Entry 5MPX (X-ray diffraction, 1.94 A resolution); this record covers chains A and B of the 4 polymer chains in the assembly.

== Chain A (and B) ==
Protein: Multiple organellar RNA editing factor 1, mitochondrial
Organism: Arabidopsis thaliana
Notes: chain B of this document is another copy of the same molecule, construct and numbering; everything in this record applies to it too
UniProt: O49429 (MORF1_ARATH); residue numbers follow UniProt; this construct covers 79-190
Sequence (115 residues; numbered 76 to 190; the number before each row is that of its first residue):
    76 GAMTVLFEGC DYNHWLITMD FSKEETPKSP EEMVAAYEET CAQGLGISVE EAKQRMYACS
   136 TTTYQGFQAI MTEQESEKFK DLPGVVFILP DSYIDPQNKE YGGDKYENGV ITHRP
Sequence notes: expression tag (76-78)
What the authors report for this chain:
  - self-association interface (contacts with another copy of this molecule); pairs are residue here / residue on that copy: Leu164-Leu164, Asn183-Glu106 (hydrogen bond), Val161, Phe162, Val185, Ile186
  - mutagenesis - P165S: decreased binding to MORF3 (citing earlier work)
  - mutagenesis - P165S: unchanged binding to MORF1 homomer (citing earlier work)
  - mutagenesis - F162A, F162E, L164A, L164E: decreased binding to wild type MORF1
  - mutagenesis - C85S: unchanged binding to wild type MORF1

== Interface between chain A and chain B ==
Pairs across the interface (15; chain A residue first):
  Phe82(A) - Phe82(B)  hydrophobic
  Leu91(A) - Phe162(B)  hydrophobic
  Thr93(A) - Phe162(B)
  Asp95(A) - Thr138(B)
  Ser97(A) - Thr137(B)  hydrogen bond (side chain-backbone)
  Ser97(A) - Thr138(B)
  Thr137(A) - Ser97(B)
  Thr138(A) - Asp95(B)
  Thr138(A) - Ser97(B)
  Thr138(A) - Val161(B)
  Tyr139(A) - Phe162(B)  hydrophobic
  Val161(A) - Thr138(B)
  Phe162(A) - Leu91(B)  hydrophobic
  Phe162(A) - Tyr139(B)  hydrophobic
  Leu164(A) - Leu164(B)  hydrophobic
Also at the interface, not in a pair above, chain A (12 interface residues in all): Met94
Also at the interface, not in a pair above, chain B (12 interface residues in all): Thr93, Met94

== Summary ==
Chain A and chain B each contribute 12 residues to their interface, with 1 hydrogen bond. Its one
hydrogen-bonded contact is Ser97(A)-Thr137(B). From the paper: F162A, F162E and L164A of chain A, among
others, reduce binding to wild type MORF1; a self-association interface involving Val161(A), Phe162(A) and
Leu164(A) among others; 6 substitutions were tested in all.
Chain A and chain B are both Multiple organellar RNA editing factor 1, mitochondrial (Arabidopsis thaliana);
the structure, Crystal structure of Arabidopsis thaliana RNA editing factor MORF1, space group P2(1), was
determined by X-ray diffraction, deposited together with 5MPW.
